PDB entry 4APH | X-ray diffraction, 1.99 A resolution | chains A and P

== Chain A ==
Name: Angiotensin-converting enzyme
From: Homo sapiens
Notes: EC 3.2.1.-, 3.4.15.1; fragment: extracellular domain, residues 68-656
UniProtKB: P12821 (ACE_HUMAN); residues 37-625 here correspond to UniProt positions 68-656 (UniProt number = residue number + 31)
Chain sequence (589 residues; row label = number of the first residue in the row):
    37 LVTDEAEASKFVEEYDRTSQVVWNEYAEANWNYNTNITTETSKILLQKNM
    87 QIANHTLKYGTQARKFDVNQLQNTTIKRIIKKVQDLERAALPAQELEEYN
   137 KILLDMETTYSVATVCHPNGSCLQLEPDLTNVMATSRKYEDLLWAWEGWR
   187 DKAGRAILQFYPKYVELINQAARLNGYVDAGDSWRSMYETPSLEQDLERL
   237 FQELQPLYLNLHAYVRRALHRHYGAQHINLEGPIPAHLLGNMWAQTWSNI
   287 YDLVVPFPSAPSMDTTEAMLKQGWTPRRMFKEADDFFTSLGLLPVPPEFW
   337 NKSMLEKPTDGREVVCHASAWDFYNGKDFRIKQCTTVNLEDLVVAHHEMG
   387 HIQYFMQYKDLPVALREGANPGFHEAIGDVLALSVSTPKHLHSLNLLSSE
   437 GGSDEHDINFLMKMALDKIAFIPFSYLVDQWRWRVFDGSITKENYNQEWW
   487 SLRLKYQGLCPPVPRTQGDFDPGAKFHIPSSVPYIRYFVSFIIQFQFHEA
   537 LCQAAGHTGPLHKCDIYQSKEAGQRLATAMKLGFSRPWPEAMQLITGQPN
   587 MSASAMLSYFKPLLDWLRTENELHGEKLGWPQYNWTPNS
Disordered / not traced: 37-39, 435-438
Disulfides: Cys152-Cys158, Cys352-Cys370, Cys538-Cys550
Covalent attachments: N-acetylglucosamine (NAG) linked to Asn72, Asn109
Ion coordination: Zn2+: His383, His387, Glu411 (shared with Tyr4(P), Ile5(P) of chain P)
Curated features (UniProtKB/Swiss-Prot):
  - binding site (chloride): Tyr200
What the authors report for this chain:
  - Zn2+ coordination: His383
  - catalytic residues: Glu384 (proposed by the authors, not directly observed)

== Chain P ==
Name: Angiotensin-2
UniProtKB: P01019 (ANGT_HUMAN); residues 1-8 here correspond to UniProt positions 34-41 (UniProt number = residue number + 33)
Chain sequence (8 residues; row label = number of the first residue in the row):
     1 DRVYIHPF
Ion coordination: Zn2+: Tyr4, Ile5 (shared with His383(A), His387(A), Glu411(A) of chain A)
What the authors report for this chain:
  - Zn2+ coordination: Tyr4

== How chain A and chain P interact ==
Pairs across the interface (64; chain A residue first):
  Asn66(A) with Arg2(P); Val3(P)
  Gln281(A) with His6(P), hydrogen bond (side chain-backbone); Pro7(P), hydrogen bond (side chain-backbone)
  Thr282(A) with His6(P)
  His353(A) with Tyr4(P); Ile5(P), hydrogen bond (side chain-backbone); His6(P), hydrogen bond (side chain-backbone); Pro7(P); Phe8(P), hydrogen bond (side chain-backbone)
  Ala354(A) with Tyr4(P); Ile5(P); His6(P), hydrogen bond (backbone-backbone)
  Ser355(A) with Val3(P); Tyr4(P); Ile5(P)
  Ala356(A) with Asp1(P); Arg2(P); Val3(P), hydrogen bond (backbone-backbone); Tyr4(P), hydrogen bond (backbone-backbone)
  Trp357(A) with Asp1(P); Arg2(P); Val3(P), hydrophobic
  Asp358(A) with Asp1(P), hydrogen bond (backbone-backbone); Arg2(P), hydrogen bond (backbone-backbone)
  Tyr360(A) with Asp1(P), hydrogen bond (side chain-backbone); Arg2(P), hydrogen bond (side chain-backbone)
  Val380(A) with His6(P)
  His383(A) with Tyr4(P), hydrogen bond (side chain-backbone); Ile5(P), hydrogen bond (side chain-backbone); His6(P)
  Glu384(A) with Val3(P); Tyr4(P); Ile5(P); His6(P), hydrogen bond (side chain-backbone)
  His387(A) with Val3(P); Tyr4(P), hydrogen bond (side chain-backbone); Ile5(P)
  Phe391(A) with Val3(P), hydrophobic; Tyr4(P), hydrophobic
  Glu403(A) with Tyr4(P)
  His410(A) with Tyr4(P)
  Glu411(A) with Val3(P); Tyr4(P); Ile5(P)
  Phe457(A) with His6(P); Pro7(P), hydrophobic
  Lys511(A) with His6(P), hydrogen bond (side chain-backbone); Pro7(P), hydrogen bond (side chain-backbone); Phe8(P)
  Phe512(A) with Tyr4(P), hydrophobic; Ile5(P), hydrophobic
  His513(A) with Ile5(P), hydrogen bond (side chain-backbone); His6(P), hydrogen bond (side chain-backbone); Pro7(P); Phe8(P)
  Val518(A) with Tyr4(P), hydrophobic; Ile5(P), hydrophobic
  Tyr520(A) with His6(P), hydrogen bond (side chain-backbone); Pro7(P), hydrogen bond (side chain-backbone)
  Tyr523(A) with Tyr4(P); Ile5(P), hydrogen bond (side chain-backbone); His6(P), hydrogen bond (side chain-backbone); Pro7(P)
Interface residues without a listed pair, chain A (30 interface residues in all): Asn70, Tyr394, Arg402, Gly404, Arg522
Interface features reported in the paper:
  - pairs named by the authors: Gln281(A)-His6(P) (hydrogen bond), His353(A)-Ile5(P) (hydrogen bond), Ala354(A)-Ile5(P) (backbone contact), Ala356(A)-Val3(P) (backbone contact), Trp357(A)-Asp1(P) (hydrophobic contact), Asp358(A)-Asp1(P), His383(A)-Tyr4(P) (hydrogen bond), His387(A)-Tyr4(P) (hydrogen bond), Lys511(A)-His6(P) (hydrogen bond), His513(A)-Ile5(P) (hydrogen bond), Tyr520(A)-His6(P) (hydrogen bond), Arg522(A)-Arg2(P) (water-mediated contact), Tyr523(A)-His6(P) (hydrophobic contact), Tyr523(A)-Ile5(P) (hydrogen bond)
  - interface residues, chain A: Gln281(A), His353(A), Ala354(A), Ala356(A), Trp357(A), His383(A), His387(A), Lys511(A), His513(A), Tyr520(A), Arg522(A)
  - interface residues, chain A: Tyr523(A) (proposed by the authors, not directly observed)

== Overview ==
Chain A and chain P form an interface of 30 and 8 residues respectively, with 24 hydrogen bonds. Polar pairs
include Gln281(A)-His6(P), Gln281(A)-Pro7(P) and His353(A)-Ile5(P). The authors report hydrogen bonds between
Gln281(A) and His6(P), His353(A) and Ile5(P) and His383(A) and Tyr4(P) among others; backbone contacts between
Ala354(A) and Ile5(P) and Ala356(A) and Val3(P); hydrophobic contacts between Trp357(A) and Asp1(P) and
Tyr523(A) and His6(P). The paper reports the catalytic residue Glu384(A); interface residues Gln281(A),
His353(A) and Ala354(A) among others.
Here chain A is Angiotensin-converting enzyme (Homo sapiens) and chain P is Angiotensin-2. Entry 4APH (Human
angiotensin-converting enzyme in complex with angiotensin-II) was determined by X-ray diffraction (same
publication as 4APJ).
